Entry 5VOZ (electron microscopy, 7.60 A resolution (low resolution: residue-level contacts below are approximate; hydrogen-bond / salt-bridge calls are withheld)); this record covers chains A and F of the 33 polymer chains in the assembly.

== Chain A ==
Molecule: V-type proton ATPase catalytic subunit A
From: Saccharomyces cerevisiae (strain ATCC 204508 / S288c)
Notes: EC 3.6.3.14, 3.1.-.-
UniProtKB: P17255 (VATA_YEAST); residue numbers follow UniProt; this construct covers 1-283, 738-1071
Amino-acid sequence (617 residues; each row starts with the number of its first residue; note: 454 numbers in that range are skipped by the numbering (no residue carries them; nothing is unmodelled there)):
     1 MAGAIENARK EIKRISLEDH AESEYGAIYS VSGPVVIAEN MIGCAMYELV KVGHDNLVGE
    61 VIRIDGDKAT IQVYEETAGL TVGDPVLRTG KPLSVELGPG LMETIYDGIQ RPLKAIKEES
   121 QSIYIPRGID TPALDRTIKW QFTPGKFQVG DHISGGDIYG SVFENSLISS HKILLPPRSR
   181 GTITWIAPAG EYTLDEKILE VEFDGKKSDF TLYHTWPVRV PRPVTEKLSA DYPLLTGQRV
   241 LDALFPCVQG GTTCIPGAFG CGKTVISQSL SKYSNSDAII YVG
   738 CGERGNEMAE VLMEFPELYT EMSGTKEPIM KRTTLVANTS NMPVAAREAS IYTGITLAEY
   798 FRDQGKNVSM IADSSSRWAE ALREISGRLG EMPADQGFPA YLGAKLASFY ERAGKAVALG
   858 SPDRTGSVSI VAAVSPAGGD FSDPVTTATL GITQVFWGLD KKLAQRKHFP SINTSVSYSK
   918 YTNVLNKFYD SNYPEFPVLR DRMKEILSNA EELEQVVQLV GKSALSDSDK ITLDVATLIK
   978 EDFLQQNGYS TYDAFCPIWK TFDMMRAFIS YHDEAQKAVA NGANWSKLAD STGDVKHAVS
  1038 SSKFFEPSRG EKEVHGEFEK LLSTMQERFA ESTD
Not modelled in the structure: 1-24
Swiss-Prot annotation at these positions:
  - binding site (ATP): G257 to T264
  - modified residue: A2 (N-acetylalanine), T131 (Phosphothreonine), S858 (Phosphoserine), S928 (Phosphoserine)
  - mutagenesis: C738 (C738S: Reduces splicing reaction speed. Inhibits splicing; when associated with S-284; N-362 and S-737 in X10SSS VDE)

== Chain F ==
Molecule: V-type proton ATPase subunit B
From: Saccharomyces cerevisiae (strain ATCC 204508 / S288c)
UniProtKB: P16140 (VATB_YEAST); residue numbers follow UniProt; this construct covers 1-517
Amino-acid sequence (517 residues; each row starts with the number of its first residue):
     1 MVLSDKELFA INKKAVEQGF NVKPRLNYNT VSGVNGPLVI LEKVKFPRYN EIVNLTLPDG
    61 TVRQGQVLEI RGDRAIVQVF EGTSGIDVKK TTVEFTGESL RIPVSEDMLG RIFDGSGRPI
   121 DNGPKVFAED YLDINGSPIN PYARIYPEEM ISTGVSAIDT MNSIARGQKI PIFSASGLPH
   181 NEIAAQICRQ AGLVRPTKDV HDGHEENFSI VFAAMGVNLE TARFFKQDFE ENGSLERTSL
   241 FLNLANDPTI ERIITPRLAL TTAEYLAYQT ERHVLTILTD MSSYADALRE VSAAREEVPG
   301 RRGYPGYMYT DLSTIYERAG RVEGRNGSIT QIPILTMPND DITHPIPDLT GYITEGQIFV
   361 DRQLHNKGIY PPINVLPSLS RLMKSAIGEG MTRKDHGDVS NQLYAKYAIG KDAAAMKAVV
   421 GEEALSIEDK LSLEFLEKFE KTFITQGAYE DRTVFESLDQ AWSLLRIYPK EMLNRISPKI
   481 LDEFYDRARD DADEDEEDPD TRSSGKKKDA SQEESLI
Not modelled in the structure: 1-28, 486-517
Swiss-Prot annotation at these positions:
  - binding site (ATP): R381
  - modified residue (Phosphoserine): S4, S137, S503, S504, S511, S515
  - cross-link (Glycyl lysine isopeptide (Lys-Gly)): K14 (interchain with G-Cter in ubiquitin), K508 (interchain with G-Cter in ubiquitin)

== Interface between chain A and chain F ==
Residue-residue contacts - 23 pairs, chain A then chain F:
  G43(A) - V88(F)
  G43(A) - K89(F)
  C44(A) - I86(F)
  C44(A) - D87(F)
  A45(A) - I86(F)
  M46(A) - G85(F)
  R63(A) - V34(F)
  I64(A) - G33(F)
  I64(A) - V34(F)
  G66(A) - S32(F)
  A831(A) - G303(F)
  A837(A) - E290(F)
  S845(A) - N246(F)
  S912(A) - R362(F)
  S914(A) - G177(F)
  D938(A) - N366(F)
  D938(A) - K367(F)
  K941(A) - N366(F)
  E942(A) - N366(F)
  E942(A) - K367(F)
  A961(A) - A418(F)
  A961(A) - V419(F)
  L962(A) - A418(F)
Interface residues without a listed pair, chain A (22 interface residues in all): M829, A841, A844, Y915, S963
Interface residues without a listed pair, chain F (22 interface residues in all): N35, A245, R289, A294, G421

== Overview ==
Chain A and chain F each contribute 22 residues to their interface. From UniProt: 8 ATP-binding residues and
one mutagenesis site on chain A; ATP-binding residue R381(F) on chain F.
Here chain A is V-type proton ATPase catalytic subunit A and chain F is V-type proton ATPase subunit B, both
from Saccharomyces cerevisiae (strain ATCC 204508 / S288c). Entry 5VOZ (Yeast V-ATPase in complex with
Legionella pneumophila effector SidK (rotational state 3)) was determined by electron microscopy, deposited
together with 5VOX, 5VOY, 5UF5 and 5UFK.
